PDB entry 4XZQ | X-ray diffraction, 2.40 A resolution | chains E and J of the 10 polymer chains in the assembly

[Chain E]
Protein: Histone H3.2
Source organism: Xenopus laevis
UniProtKB: P84233 (H32_XENLA); residues 638-735 here correspond to UniProt positions 39-136 (UniProt number = residue number - 599)
Chain sequence (98 residues; row label = number of the first residue in the row):
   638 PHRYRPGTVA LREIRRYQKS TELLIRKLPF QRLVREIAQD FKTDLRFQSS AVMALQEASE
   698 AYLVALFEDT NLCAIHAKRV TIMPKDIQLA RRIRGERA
Modified residues: Lys715 (N(6)-acetyllysine; ALY)
Construct notes: conflict Ala702 (Gly103 in P84233)
Curated features (UniProtKB/Swiss-Prot):
  - modified residue: Tyr641 (Phosphotyrosine), Lys656 (N6,N6,N6-trimethyllysine), Ser657 (Phosphoserine), Lys664 (N6-(2-hydroxyisobutyryl)lysine), Lys679 (N6,N6,N6-trimethyllysine), Thr680 (Phosphothreonine), Ser686 (Phosphoserine), Thr707 (Phosphothreonine), Lys715 (N6-acetyllysine), Lys722 (N6-(2-hydroxyisobutyryl)lysine)
  - lipidation: Cys710 (S-palmitoyl cysteine)

[Chain J]
Molecule: 147-nt DNA strand
Sequence (147 nucleotides; row label = number of the first residue in the row):
   148 ATCAATATCC ACCTGCAGAT ACTACCAAAA GTGTATTTGG AAACTGCTCC ATCAAAAGGC
   208 ATGTTCAGCT GGATTCCAGC TGAACATGCC TTTTGATGGA GCAGTTTCCA AATACACTTT
   268 TGGTAGTATC TGCAGGTGGA TATTGAT

[Interface between chain E and chain J]
Contacting residue pairs - 24 pairs, chain E then chain J:
  Arg640(E) - DG292(J)  sugar contact
  Tyr641(E) - DT291(J)  phosphate contact
  Tyr641(E) - DG292(J)  phosphate contact
  Arg642(E) - DC216(J)  salt bridge to the phosphate
  Arg642(E) - DG292(J)  hydrogen bond to the phosphate
  Pro643(E) - DG215(J)  phosphate contact
  Pro643(E) - DC216(J)  sugar contact
  Thr645(E) - DT291(J)  phosphate contact
  Thr645(E) - DG292(J)  hydrogen bond to the phosphate
  Arg663(E) - DC207(J)  sugar contact
  Arg663(E) - DA208(J)  phosphate contact
  Arg672(E) - DA198(J)  salt bridge to the phosphate
  Arg683(E) - DC197(J)  sugar contact
  Arg683(E) - DA198(J)  phosphate contact
  Phe684(E) - DC197(J)  sugar contact
  Phe684(E) - DA198(J)  hydrogen bond to the phosphate
  Gln685(E) - DC197(J)  phosphate contact
  Ser686(E) - DC197(J)  hydrogen bond to the phosphate
  Arg716(E) - DG218(J)  phosphate contact
  Arg716(E) - DG219(J)  phosphate contact
  Val717(E) - DG218(J)  hydrogen bond to the phosphate
  Thr718(E) - DT217(J)  hydrogen bond to the phosphate
  Thr718(E) - DG218(J)  hydrogen bond to the phosphate
  Met720(E) - DG219(J)  phosphate contact
Interface residues without a listed pair, chain E (17 interface residues in all): Leu682, Lys715
Interface residues without a listed pair, chain J (12 interface residues in all): DA293

[Overview]
17 residues of chain E and 12 residues of chain J are in contact, with 7 hydrogen bonds and 2 salt bridges.
Polar contacts include Arg642(E)-DG292(J), Thr645(E)-DG292(J) and Phe684(E)-DA198(J).
Here chain E is Histone H3.2 (Xenopus laevis) and chain J is a 147-nt DNA strand. Entry 4XZQ (Nucleosome
disassembly by RSC and SWI/SNF is enhanced by H3 acetylation near the nucleosome dyad axis) was determined by
X-ray diffraction (same publication as 4YS3 and 4Z66).
